6Y9Y - chains D and H of the 13 polymer chains in the assembly; structure by electron microscopy, 6.10 A resolution (low resolution: residue-level contacts below are approximate; hydrogen-bond / salt-bridge calls are withheld).

# Chain D (and H)
Protein: Gag-Pol polyprotein
Source organism: Human immunodeficiency virus 1
Notes: EC 3.4.23.16, 2.7.7.49, 2.7.7.7, 3.1.26.13, 3.1.13.2, 2.7.7.-, 3.1.-.-; chain H of this document is another copy of the same molecule, construct and numbering; everything in this record applies to it too
UniProtKB: P0C6F2 (POL_HV1LW); residues 1-220 here correspond to UniProt positions 133-352 (UniProt number = residue number + 132)
Sequence (220 residues; row label = number of the first residue in the row):
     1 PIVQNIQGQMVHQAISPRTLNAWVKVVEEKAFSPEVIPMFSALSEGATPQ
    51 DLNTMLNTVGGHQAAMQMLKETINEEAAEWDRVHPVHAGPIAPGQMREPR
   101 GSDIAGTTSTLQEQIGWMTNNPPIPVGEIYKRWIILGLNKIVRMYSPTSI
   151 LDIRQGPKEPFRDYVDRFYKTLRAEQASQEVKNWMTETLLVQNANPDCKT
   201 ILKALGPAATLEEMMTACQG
Swiss-Prot annotation at these positions:
  - region: N57 to Q95 (Interaction with human PPIA/CYPA and NUP153)
  - site: G89, P90 (Cis/trans isomerization of proline peptide bond)
Cystine bridges: C198-C218

# Interface between chain D and chain H
Residue-residue contacts (20):
  S149(D) - Q192(H)
  L151(D) - W184(H)
  L151(D) - T188(H)
  L151(D) - L189(H)
  L151(D) - Q192(H)
  D152(D) - Q192(H)
  R154(D) - R154(H)
  E180(D) - S178(H)
  E180(D) - E180(H)
  E180(D) - V181(H)
  V181(D) - V181(H)
  V181(D) - W184(H)
  W184(D) - L151(H)
  W184(D) - A177(H)
  W184(D) - V181(H)
  W184(D) - W184(H)
  W184(D) - M185(H)
  M185(D) - W184(H)
  L189(D) - L151(H)
  Q192(D) - L151(H)
Also at the interface, not in a pair above, chain D (12 interface residues in all): A177, T188
Also at the interface, not in a pair above, chain H (12 interface residues in all): S149

# Summary
Chain D and chain H each contribute 12 residues to their interface.
Both chains are Gag-Pol polyprotein (Human immunodeficiency virus 1). Entry 6Y9Y (Structure of the native
full-length HIV-1 capsid protein in complex with Cyclophilin A from helical assembly ...) was determined by
electron microscopy together with 6Y9V, 6Y9W, 6Y9X, 6Y9Z and 6ZDJ from the same study.
